1XEN - chain A; structure by X-ray diffraction, 1.85 A resolution.

Chain A:
Molecule: Peptide deformylase
Source organism: Escherichia coli
Notes: EC 3.5.1.88
UniProt: P0A6K3 (DEF_ECOLI); residues 1-168 here = UniProt positions 1-168
Amino-acid sequence (168 residues; numbered 1 to 168; the number before each row is that of its first residue):
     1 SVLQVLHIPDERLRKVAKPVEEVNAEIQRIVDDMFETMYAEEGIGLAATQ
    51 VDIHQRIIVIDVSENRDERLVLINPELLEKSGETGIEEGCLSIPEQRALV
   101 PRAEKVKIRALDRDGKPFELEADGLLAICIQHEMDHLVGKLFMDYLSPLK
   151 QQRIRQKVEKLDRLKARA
Unresolved in the structure: 166-168
Bound ions: Fe ion: Cys90, His132, His136 (together with formate)

Summary:
Cys90, His132 and His136 coordinate a Fe ion ion.
Chain A is Peptide deformylase (Escherichia coli); the structure, High Resolution Crystal Structure of
Escherichia coli Iron- Peptide Deformylase Bound To Formate, was determined by X-ray diffraction, deposited
together with 1XEM and 1XEO.
